3AYZ - chains B and D of the 4 polymer chains in the assembly; structure by X-ray diffraction, 1.22 A resolution.

[Chain B (and D)]
Molecule: Membrane-bound hydrogenase small subunit
From: Hydrogenovibrio marinus
Notes: EC 1.12.5.1; chain D of this document is another copy of the same molecule, construct and numbering; everything in this record applies to it too
Reference sequence: F2Z6J5 (F2Z6J5_HYDMR); residues 1-283 here correspond to UniProt positions 41-323 (UniProt number = residue number + 40)
Amino-acid sequence (283 residues; row label = number of the first residue in the row):
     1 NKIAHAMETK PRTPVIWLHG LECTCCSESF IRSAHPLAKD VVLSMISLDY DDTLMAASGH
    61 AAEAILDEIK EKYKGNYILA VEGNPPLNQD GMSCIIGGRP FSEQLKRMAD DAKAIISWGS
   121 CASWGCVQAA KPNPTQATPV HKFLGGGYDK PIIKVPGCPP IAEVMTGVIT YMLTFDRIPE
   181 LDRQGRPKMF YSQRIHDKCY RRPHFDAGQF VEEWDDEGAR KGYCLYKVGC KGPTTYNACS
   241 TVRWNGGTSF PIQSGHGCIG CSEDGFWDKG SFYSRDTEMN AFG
Unresolved in the structure: 1-10 (chain D: 1-10, 278-283)
Metal / ion sites: fe4-s3 cluster Fe site 1: Cys-23, Cys-25, Cys-26, Cys-121, Cys-126, Cys-158; 4Fe-4S cluster Fe: His-196, Cys-199, Cys-224, Cys-230; 3Fe-4S cluster Fe: Cys-239, Cys-258, Cys-261
Ligand contacts:
  - 3Fe-4S cluster (F3S): Ile-195, Thr-235, Asn-237, Cys-239, Trp-244, Phe-250, Pro-251, Cys-258, Ile-259, Gly-260, Cys-261, Ser-262
  - fe4-s3 cluster: Glu-22, Cys-23, Thr-24, Cys-25, Cys-26, Ser-27, Glu-82, Gly-119, Ser-120, Cys-121, Cys-126, Gly-157, Cys-158, Pro-159
  - 4Fe-4S cluster (SF4): Ile-195, His-196, Cys-199, Arg-201, Arg-202, Phe-205, Cys-224, Leu-225, Tyr-226, Cys-230, Gly-232, Pro-233, Ile-252

[How chain B and chain D interact]
Pairs across the interface (30; chain B residue first):
  His-196(B) / Pro-203(D)
  Asp-197(B) / Pro-203(D)
  Asp-197(B) / His-204(D)
  Lys-198(B) / Tyr-200(D)
  Lys-198(B) / Pro-203(D)
  Lys-198(B) / His-204(D)  hydrogen bond
  Lys-198(B) / Lys-221(D)  hydrogen bond (side chain-backbone)
  Lys-198(B) / Gly-222(D)
  Cys-199(B) / Tyr-200(D)
  Cys-199(B) / Pro-203(D)
  Tyr-200(B) / Lys-198(D)
  Tyr-200(B) / Cys-199(D)
  Tyr-200(B) / Tyr-200(D)  hydrophobic
  Arg-201(B) / Lys-198(D)
  Arg-202(B) / Pro-203(D)
  Arg-202(B) / Asp-206(D)  salt bridge
  Pro-203(B) / His-196(D)
  Pro-203(B) / Asp-197(D)
  Pro-203(B) / Lys-198(D)
  Pro-203(B) / Cys-199(D)
  Pro-203(B) / Arg-202(D)
  His-204(B) / Asp-197(D)
  His-204(B) / Lys-198(D)  hydrogen bond
  Asp-206(B) / Arg-202(D)  salt bridge
  Asp-206(B) / Asp-206(D)
  Lys-221(B) / Lys-198(D)  hydrogen bond (backbone-side chain)
  Gly-222(B) / Lys-198(D)  hydrogen bond (backbone-side chain)
  Arg-243(B) / Arg-243(D)
  Arg-243(B) / Gly-247(D)  hydrogen bond (side chain-backbone)
  Gly-247(B) / Arg-243(D)  hydrogen bond (backbone-side chain)
Also at the interface, not in a pair above, chain B (15 interface residues in all): Thr-241
Also at the interface, not in a pair above, chain D (14 interface residues in all): Ser-240

[Overview]
Chain B and chain D form an interface of 15 and 14 residues respectively, with 7 hydrogen bonds and 2 salt
bridges. Polar pairs include Arg-202(B)/Asp-206(D), Lys-198(B)/His-204(D) and Lys-198(B)/Lys-221(D). Bound to
chain B: fe4-s3 cluster, 3Fe-4S cluster and 4Fe-4S cluster.
Both chains are Membrane-bound hydrogenase small subunit (Hydrogenovibrio marinus). Entry 3AYZ (Membrane-bound
respiratory [NiFe] hydrogenase from Hydrogenovibrio marinus in an air-oxidized condition) was determined by
X-ray diffraction together with 5Y34 and 3AYX from the same study.
